Entry 3QDM (X-ray diffraction, 2.80 A resolution); this record covers chains A and B of the 5 polymer chains in the assembly.

Chain A:
Molecule: HLA class I histocompatibility antigen, A-2 alpha chain
From: Homo sapiens
Reference sequence: P01892 (1A02_HUMAN); residues 1-275 here correspond to UniProt positions 25-299 (UniProt number = residue number + 24)
Chain sequence (275 residues; numbered 1 to 275; the number before each row is that of its first residue):
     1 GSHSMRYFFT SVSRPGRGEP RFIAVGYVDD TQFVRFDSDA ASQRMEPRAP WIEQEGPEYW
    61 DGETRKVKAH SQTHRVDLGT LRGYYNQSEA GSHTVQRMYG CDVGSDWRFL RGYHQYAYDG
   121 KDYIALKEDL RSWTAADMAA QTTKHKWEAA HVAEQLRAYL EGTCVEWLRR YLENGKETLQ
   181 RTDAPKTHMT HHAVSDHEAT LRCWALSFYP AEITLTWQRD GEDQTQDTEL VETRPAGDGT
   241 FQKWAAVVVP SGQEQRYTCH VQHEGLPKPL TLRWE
Disulfides: Cys101-Cys164, Cys203-Cys259

Chain B:
Molecule: Beta-2-microglobulin
From: Homo sapiens
Reference sequence: P61769 (B2MG_HUMAN); residues 1-99 here correspond to UniProt positions 21-119 (UniProt number = residue number + 20)
Chain sequence (100 residues; numbered 0 to 99; the number before each row is that of its first residue; numbering starts at 0):
     0 MIQRTPKIQV YSRHPAENGK SNFLNCYVSG FHPSDIEVDL LKNGERIEKV EHSDLSFSKD
    60 WSFYLLYYTE FTPTEKDEYA CRVNHVTLSQ PKIVKWDRDM
Differences from the reference sequence: initiating methionine (0)
Disulfides: Cys25-Cys80

Interface between chain A and chain B:
Residue-residue contacts - 52 pairs, chain A then chain B:
  Phe8(A) - Ser55(B)
  Phe8(A) - Phe56(B)
  Phe9(A) - Phe56(B)
  Thr10(A) - Leu54(B)
  Thr10(A) - Phe56(B)
  Thr10(A) - Phe62(B)
  Val12(A) - Ser33(B)
  Val25(A) - Asp53(B)
  Val25(A) - Leu54(B)
  Val25(A) - Ser55(B)
  Tyr27(A) - Ser55(B)
  Tyr27(A) - Tyr63(B)
  Gln32(A) - Asp53(B)  hydrogen bond
  Arg35(A) - Asp53(B)  salt bridge
  Arg48(A) - Asp53(B)  salt bridge
  Gln96(A) - His31(B)  hydrogen bond
  Gln96(A) - Phe56(B)
  Gln96(A) - Trp60(B)  hydrogen bond (side chain-backbone)
  Gln96(A) - Phe62(B)
  Arg97(A) - Phe56(B)
  Gln115(A) - Trp60(B)
  Tyr116(A) - Trp60(B)
  Ala117(A) - Trp60(B)  hydrophobic
  Asp119(A) - Met0(B)
  Asp119(A) - Ile1(B)  hydrogen bond (backbone-backbone)
  Asp119(A) - His31(B)
  Gly120(A) - Ile1(B)
  Gly120(A) - His31(B)
  Gly120(A) - Trp60(B)
  Asp122(A) - Trp60(B)  hydrogen bond
  Thr190(A) - Met99(B)  hydrogen bond (side chain-backbone)
  His192(A) - Asp98(B)  hydrogen bond (side chain-backbone)
  His192(A) - Met99(B)
  Arg202(A) - Met99(B)  hydrogen bond (side chain-backbone)
  Trp204(A) - Met99(B)  hydrogen bond (side chain-backbone)
  Glu232(A) - Gln8(B)  hydrogen bond (backbone-side chain)
  Thr233(A) - Tyr26(B)
  Arg234(A) - Gln8(B)  hydrogen bond
  Arg234(A) - Tyr10(B)
  Arg234(A) - Tyr26(B)
  Pro235(A) - Tyr10(B)  hydrogen bond (backbone-side chain)
  Pro235(A) - Asn24(B)
  Pro235(A) - Tyr26(B)
  Pro235(A) - Leu65(B)  hydrophobic
  Ala236(A) - Arg12(B)  hydrogen bond (backbone-side chain)
  Ala236(A) - Asn24(B)  hydrogen bond (backbone-side chain)
  Gly237(A) - Arg12(B)  hydrogen bond (backbone-side chain)
  Gly237(A) - Leu65(B)
  Asp238(A) - Arg12(B)
  Gln242(A) - Tyr10(B)
  Gln242(A) - Ser11(B)  hydrogen bond (side chain-backbone)
  Gln242(A) - Arg12(B)  hydrogen bond (side chain-backbone)
Other interface residues (no listed pair), chain A (36 interface residues in all): Ile23, Thr94, Met98, Lys121, Leu206, Val231, Trp244
Other interface residues (no listed pair), chain B (25 interface residues in all): His13, Pro14, Ser28, Pro32, Asp59

Overview:
Chain A and chain B form an interface of 36 and 25 residues respectively; the contacts include 17 hydrogen
bonds and 2 salt bridges. Among the polar pairs are Arg35(A)-Asp53(B), Arg48(A)-Asp53(B) and
Gln32(A)-Asp53(B).
Chain A is HLA class I histocompatibility antigen, A-2 alpha chain and chain B is Beta-2-microglobulin, both
from Homo sapiens; the structure, The complex between TCR DMF4 and human Class I MHC HLA-A2 with the bound
MART-1(26-35)(A27L) decameric ..., was determined by X-ray diffraction together with 3QEQ and 3QEU from the
same study.
